8UFA - chains A and G of the 12 polymer chains in the assembly; structure by electron microscopy, 2.86 A resolution.

== Chain A (and G) ==
Protein: E1 protein
Organism: Eastern equine encephalitis virus
Notes: chain G of this document is another copy of the same molecule, construct and numbering; everything in this record applies to it too
UniProtKB: Q88678 (Q88678_EEEV); residues 1-441 here correspond to UniProt positions 802-1242 (UniProt number = residue number + 801)
Sequence (441 residues; numbered 1 to 441; the number before each row is that of its first residue):
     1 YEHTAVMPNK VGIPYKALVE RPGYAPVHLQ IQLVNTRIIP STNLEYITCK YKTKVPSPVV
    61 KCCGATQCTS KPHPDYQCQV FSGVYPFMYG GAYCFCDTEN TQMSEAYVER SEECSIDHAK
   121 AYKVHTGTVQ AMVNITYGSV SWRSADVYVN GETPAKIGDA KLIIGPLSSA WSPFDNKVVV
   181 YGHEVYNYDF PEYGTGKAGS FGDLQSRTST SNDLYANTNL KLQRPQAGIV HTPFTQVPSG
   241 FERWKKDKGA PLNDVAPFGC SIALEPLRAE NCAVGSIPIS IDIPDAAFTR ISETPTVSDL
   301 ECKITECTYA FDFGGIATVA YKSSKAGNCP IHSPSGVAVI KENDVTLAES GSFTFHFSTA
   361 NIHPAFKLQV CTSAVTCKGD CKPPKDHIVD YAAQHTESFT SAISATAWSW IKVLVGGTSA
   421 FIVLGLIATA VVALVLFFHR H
Disulfide bonds: Cys-49/Cys-114, Cys-62/Cys-94, Cys-63/Cys-96, Cys-68/Cys-78, Cys-260/Cys-272, Cys-302/Cys-377, Cys-307/Cys-381, Cys-329/Cys-371
Covalent attachments: N-acetylglucosamine (NAG) linked to Asn-134
Differences from the reference sequence: conflict Tyr-89 (Trp890 in Q88678), Ala-392 (Pro1193 in Q88678)

== How chain A and chain G interact ==
Residue-residue contacts (6):
  Tyr-1(A) / Lys-385(G)
  Pro-22(A) / Glu-306(G)
  Pro-22(A) / Thr-308(G)
  Gly-23(A) / Glu-306(G)  hydrogen bond (backbone-side chain)
  Ile-291(A) / Glu-306(G)
  Ser-292(A) / His-356(G)
Interface residues without a listed pair, chain G (5 interface residues in all): Ile-316

== Summary ==
The chain A/chain G interface involves 5 residues from each chain; the contacts include 1 hydrogen bond. Its
one hydrogen-bonded contact is Gly-23(A)/Glu-306(G). N-acetylglucosamine is covalently linked to Asn-134(A).
Both chains are E1 protein (Eastern equine encephalitis virus). Entry 8UFA (Eastern equine encephalitis virus
(PE-6) VLP (asymmetric unit)) was determined by electron microscopy.
